Entry 8JR0 (electron microscopy, 2.80 A resolution); this record covers chains a and d of the 20 polymer chains in the assembly.

Chain a:
Name: ATP synthase subunit a
Source organism: Mycobacterium tuberculosis
UniProt: A0A045J1C5 (A0A045J1C5_MYCTX); residues 1-250 here = UniProt positions 1-250
Amino-acid sequence (250 residues; numbered 1 to 250; the number before each row is that of its first residue):
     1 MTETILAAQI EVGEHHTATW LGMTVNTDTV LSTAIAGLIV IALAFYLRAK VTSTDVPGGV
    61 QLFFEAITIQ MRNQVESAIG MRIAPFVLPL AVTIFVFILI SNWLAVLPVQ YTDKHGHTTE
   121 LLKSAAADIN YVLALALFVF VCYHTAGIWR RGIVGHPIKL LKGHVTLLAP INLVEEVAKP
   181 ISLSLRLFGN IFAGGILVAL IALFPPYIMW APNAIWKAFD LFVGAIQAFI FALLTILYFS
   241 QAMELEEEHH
Disordered / not traced: 1-8, 112-118, 153-162, 246-250
Ligand contacts: tbaj-587 (UTI; (1S,2S)-1-(6-bromanyl-2-methoxy-quinolin-3-yl)-2-(2,6-dimethoxypyridin-4-yl)-4-(dimethylamino)-1-(2-fluoranyl-3-methoxy-phenyl)butan-2-ol): L168, P170, I171, V174

Chain d:
Name: Multifunctional fusion protein
Source organism: Mycobacterium tuberculosis
UniProt: A0A045JVE3 (A0A045JVE3_MYCTX); numbering as in UniProt (aligned over 1-446)
Amino-acid sequence (446 residues; each row starts with the number of its first residue):
     1 MSTFIGQLFG FAVIVYLVWR FIVPLVGRLM SARQDTVRQQ LADAAAAADR LAEASQAHTK
    61 ALEDAKSEAH RVVEEARTDA ERIAEQLEAQ ADVEAERIKM QGARQVDLIR AQLTRQLRLE
   121 LGHESVRQAR ELVRNHVADQ AQQSATVDRF LDQLDAMAPA TADVDYPLLA KMRSASRRAL
   181 TSLVDWFGTM AQDLDHQGLT TLAGELVSVA RLLDREAVVT RYLTVPAEDA TPRIRLIERL
   241 VSGKVGAPTL EVLRTAVSKR WSANSDLIDA IEHVSRQALL ELAERAGQVD EVEDQLFRFS
   301 RILDVQPRLA ILLGDCAVPA EGRVRLLRKV LERADSTVNP VVVALLSHTV ELLRGQAVEE
   361 AVLFLAEVAV ARRGEIVAQV GAAAELSDAQ RTRLTEVLSR IYGHPVTVQL HIDAALLGGL
   421 SIAVGDEVID GTLSSRLAAA EARLPD
Disordered / not traced: 446

Chain a / chain d interface:
Pairs across the interface (23; chain a residue first):
  T54(a) - L41(d)
  V56(a) - Q34(d)
  P57(a) - Q34(d)  hydrogen bond (backbone-side chain)
  P57(a) - V37(d)
  L62(a) - M30(d)  hydrophobic
  L62(a) - Q34(d)
  V106(a) - F11(d)
  V106(a) - I14(d)  hydrophobic
  L107(a) - F11(d)  hydrophobic
  P108(a) - Q7(d)
  P108(a) - L8(d)  hydrophobic
  P108(a) - F11(d)
  V109(a) - Q7(d)  hydrogen bond (backbone-side chain)
  Q110(a) - T3(d)
  Q110(a) - F4(d)
  Q110(a) - Q7(d)  hydrogen bond (backbone-side chain)
  Y111(a) - M1(d)  hydrophobic
  Y111(a) - T3(d)
  P206(a) - S2(d)
  M209(a) - G6(d)
  W210(a) - F9(d)  hydrophobic
  A214(a) - I14(d)
  K217(a) - I14(d)
Also at the interface, not in a pair above, chain a (19 interface residues in all): D55, G58, E120, N213
Also at the interface, not in a pair above, chain d (15 interface residues in all): V13

Summary:
The interface between chain a and chain d involves 19 residues on one side and 15 on the other, with 3
hydrogen bonds. Among the polar pairs are P57(a)-Q34(d), V109(a)-Q7(d) and Q110(a)-Q7(d). Bound to chain a:
tbaj-587.
Chain a is ATP synthase subunit a and chain d is Multifunctional fusion protein, both from Mycobacterium
tuberculosis; the structure, Cryo-EM structure of Mycobacterium tuberculosis ATP synthase in complex with
TBAJ-587, was determined by electron microscopy, deposited together with 8J0S, 8J0T, 8J57, 8J58 and 8JR1.
